6ZMY - chains B and D of the 4 polymer chains in the assembly; structure by X-ray diffraction, 1.66 A resolution.

== Chain B (and D) ==
Protein: Hemoglobin beta chain
Organism: Meleagris gallopavo
Notes: chain D of this document is another copy of the same molecule, construct and numbering; everything in this record applies to it too
UniProtKB: P84479 (P84479_MELGA); residue numbers follow UniProt; this construct covers 1-146
Sequence (146 residues; row label = number of the first residue in the row):
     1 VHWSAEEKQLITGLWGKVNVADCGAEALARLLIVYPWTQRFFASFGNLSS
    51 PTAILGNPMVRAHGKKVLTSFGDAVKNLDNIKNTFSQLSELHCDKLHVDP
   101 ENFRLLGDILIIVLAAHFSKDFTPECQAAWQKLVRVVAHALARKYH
Metal / ion sites: heme Fe near His92 (its only coordinating residue here)
Ligand contacts: heme (HEM): Leu31, Thr38, Phe41, Phe42, Ser44, Phe45, His63, Lys66, Val67, Ser70, Phe71, Phe85, Leu88, Leu91, His92, Leu96, Val98, Asn102, Phe103, Leu106, Val137, Leu141

== How chain B and chain D interact ==
Residue-residue contacts (6; chain B residue first):
  Val1(B) with His146(D), hydrogen bond (backbone-backbone)
  Arg135(B) with Tyr145(D), hydrogen bond (side chain-backbone); His146(D)
  His139(B) with His146(D)
  His146(B) with Val1(D), hydrogen bond (backbone-backbone); His139(D)

== In short ==
The chain B/chain D interface involves 4 residues from each chain; the contacts include 3 hydrogen bonds.
Among the polar pairs are Arg135(B)-Tyr145(D) and His146(B)-Val1(D). Chain B binds heme.
Both chains are Hemoglobin beta chain (Meleagris gallopavo). Entry 6ZMY (Crystal structure of hemoglobin from
turkey (Meleagiris gallopova) crystallized in monoclinic form at 1.66 Angstrom resolution) was determined by
X-ray diffraction, deposited together with 6ZMX and 3FS4.
